PDB entry 5FLZ | electron microscopy, 6.90 A resolution (low resolution: residue-level contacts below are approximate; hydrogen-bond / salt-bridge calls are withheld) | chains A and C of the 6 polymer chains in the assembly

Chain A:
Name: Spindle pole body component SPC97
From: Saccharomyces cerevisiae
Reference sequence: P38863 (SPC97_YEAST); numbering as in UniProt (aligned over 1-823)
Sequence (823 residues; numbered 1 to 823; the number before each row is that of its first residue):
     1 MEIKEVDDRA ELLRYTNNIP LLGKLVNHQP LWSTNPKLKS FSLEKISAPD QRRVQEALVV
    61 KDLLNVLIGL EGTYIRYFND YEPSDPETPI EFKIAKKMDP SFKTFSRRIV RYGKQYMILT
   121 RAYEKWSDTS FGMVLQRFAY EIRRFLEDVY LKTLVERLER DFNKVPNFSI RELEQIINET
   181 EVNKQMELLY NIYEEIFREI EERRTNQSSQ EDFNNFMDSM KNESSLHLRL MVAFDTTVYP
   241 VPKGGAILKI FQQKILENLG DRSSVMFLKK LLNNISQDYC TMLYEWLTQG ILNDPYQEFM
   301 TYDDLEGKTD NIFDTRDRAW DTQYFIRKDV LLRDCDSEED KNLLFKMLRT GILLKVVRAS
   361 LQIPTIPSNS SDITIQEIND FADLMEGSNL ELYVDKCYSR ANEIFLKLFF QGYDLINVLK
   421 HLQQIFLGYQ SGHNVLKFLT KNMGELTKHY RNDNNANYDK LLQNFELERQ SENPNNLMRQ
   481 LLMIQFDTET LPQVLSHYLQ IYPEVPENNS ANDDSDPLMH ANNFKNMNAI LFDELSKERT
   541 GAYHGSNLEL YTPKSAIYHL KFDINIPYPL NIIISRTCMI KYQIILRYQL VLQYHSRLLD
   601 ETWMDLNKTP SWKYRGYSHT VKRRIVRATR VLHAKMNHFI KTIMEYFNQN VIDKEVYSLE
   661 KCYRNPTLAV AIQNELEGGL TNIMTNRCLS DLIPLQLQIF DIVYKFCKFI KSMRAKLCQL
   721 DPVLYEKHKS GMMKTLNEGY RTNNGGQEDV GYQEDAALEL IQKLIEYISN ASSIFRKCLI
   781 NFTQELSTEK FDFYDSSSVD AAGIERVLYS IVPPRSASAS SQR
Disordered / not traced: 1-54, 81-89, 206-242, 305-319, 491-553, 615-622, 715-753, 801-823

Chain C:
Name: Tubulin gamma chain
From: Saccharomyces cerevisiae
Reference sequence: P53378 (TBG_YEAST); residues 1-473 here = UniProt positions 1-473
Sequence (473 residues; each row starts with the number of its first residue):
     1 MGGEIITLQA GQCGNHVGKF LWSQLAKEHA IGTDGLSQLP DSSTERDDDT KPFFRENCRN
    61 KFTPRAIMMD SEPSVIADVE NTFRGFFDPR NTWVASDGAS AGNSWANGYD IGTRNQDDIL
   121 NKIDKEIDST DNFEGFQLLH SVAGGTGSGL GSNLLEALCD RYPKKILTTY SVFPARSSEV
   181 VVQSYNTILA LRRLIEDSDA TVVFDNASLL NISGKVFRNP NIDLQHTNQL ISTIISSVTN
   241 SIRFPSYMYS SMSSIYSTLI PSPELHFLSP SFTPFTSDYI HDDIAHKCHS SYDVMLDLLD
   301 PSNSLVSTAM NNPTYFNVYN TIIGNVEPRQ ISRAMTKLQQ RIKFPSWSSS AMHVNIGRRS
   361 PYLPLQPNEN EVSGMMLSNM STVVNVFENA CNTFDKVFAK GAFLNNYNVG DLFQSMQNVQ
   421 DEFAESREVV QSLMEDYVAA EQDSYLDDVL VDDENMVGEL EEDLDADGDH KLV
Disordered / not traced: 446-473
Sequence notes: engineered mutation Cys58 (Ser in P53378), Cys288 (Gly in P53378)
UniProt features mapped onto this chain:
  - binding site (GTP): Ala143 to Gly149

How chain A and chain C interact:
Contacting residue pairs (47; chain A residue first):
  Tyr429(A) with Ser246(C); Tyr247(C)
  Gln430(A) with Ser246(C)
  Gly432(A) with Met248(C)
  His433(A) with Met1(C)
  Lys437(A) with Asn132(C)
  Glu472(A) with Thr44(C); Glu45(C)
  Gln589(A) with Tyr249(C)
  Gln593(A) with Met248(C); Tyr249(C)
  Asp600(A) with Ser253(C); Ser254(C); Ser257(C)
  Met604(A) with Lys164(C)
  Asn607(A) with Tyr256(C); Pro261(C); Ser262(C); Pro263(C)
  Lys608(A) with Pro163(C); Lys164(C)
  Trp612(A) with Pro263(C)
  Arg624(A) with Ser444(C)
  Arg627(A) with Gln442(C); Asp443(C); Ser444(C)
  Arg630(A) with Pro261(C); Ser262(C); Pro263(C)
  His633(A) with Pro261(C)
  Asn637(A) with Ser257(C); Thr258(C)
  His638(A) with Met352(C); Val354(C); Asn355(C); Ile356(C)
  Lys641(A) with Ile356(C); Gly357(C)
  Met644(A) with Tyr249(C)
  Glu645(A) with Ile356(C); Gly357(C); Arg359(C)
  Tyr646(A) with Arg333(C)
  Asn648(A) with Arg359(C)
  Gln649(A) with Arg329(C)
  Asn650(A) with Gln330(C)
  Leu779(A) with Met352(C)
Also at the interface, not in a pair above, chain A (39 interface residues in all): Gly428, Ser596, Trp603, Ala628, Val631, Ala634, Lys635, Phe639, Asp653, Lys654, Phe782, Thr783
Also at the interface, not in a pair above, chain C (38 interface residues in all): Gly2, Lys165, Ile166, Asp199, Ile260, Lys337, Ser350, Ala351

Summary:
The interface between chain A and chain C involves 39 residues on one side and 38 on the other. From UniProt:
7 GTP-binding residues on chain C.
Chain A is Spindle pole body component SPC97 and chain C is Tubulin gamma chain, both from Saccharomyces
cerevisiae; the structure, Cryo-EM structure of gamma-TuSC oligomers in a closed conformation, was determined
by electron microscopy (same publication as 5FM1).
